5VZF - chains A and D of the 4 polymer chains in the assembly; structure by X-ray diffraction, 1.65 A resolution.

Chain A:
Name: DNA-directed DNA/RNA polymerase mu
Source organism: Homo sapiens
Notes: EC 2.7.7.7
UniProtKB: Q9NP87 (DPOLM_HUMAN); residue numbers follow UniProt; this construct covers 134-397, 410-494
Amino-acid sequence (354 residues; row label = number of the first residue in the row; note: 12 numbers in that range are skipped by the numbering (no residue carries them; nothing is unmodelled there)):
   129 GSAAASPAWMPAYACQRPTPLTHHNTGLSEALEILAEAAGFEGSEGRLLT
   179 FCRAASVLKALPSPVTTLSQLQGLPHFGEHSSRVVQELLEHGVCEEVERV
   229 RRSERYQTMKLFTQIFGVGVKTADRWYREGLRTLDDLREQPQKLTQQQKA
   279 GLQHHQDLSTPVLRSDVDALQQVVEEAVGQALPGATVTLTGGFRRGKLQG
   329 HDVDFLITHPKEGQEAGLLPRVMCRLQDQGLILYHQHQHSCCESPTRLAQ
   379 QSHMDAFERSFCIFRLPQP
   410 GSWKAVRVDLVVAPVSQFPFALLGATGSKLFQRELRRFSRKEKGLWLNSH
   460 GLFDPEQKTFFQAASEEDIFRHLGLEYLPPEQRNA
Unresolved in the structure: 129-137, 366-384
Sequence notes: expression tag (129-133); linker (410); engineered mutation Ala-434 (Trp in Q9NP87)
UniProt features mapped onto this chain:
  - region: Arg-323 to Asp-332 (Involved in ssDNA binding)
  - binding site (Mg(2+)): Asp-330, Asp-332, Asp-418
  - site: Gly-433 (Responsible for the low discrimination between dNTP and rNTP)
Metal / ion sites: Na+ site 1: Thr-241, Ile-243, Val-246 (shared with 2 residues of chain P); Mg2+ site 1: Asp-330, Asp-332 (together with dTTP) (shared with 1 residue of chain P); Mg2+ site 2: Asp-330, Asp-332, Asp-418 (together with dTTP); Na+ site 2: Asp-330, Asp-332, Asp-418 (shared with 2 residues of chain P)
Ligand contacts: dTTP: Gly-319, Gly-320, Arg-323, Lys-325, Gly-328, His-329, Asp-330, Asp-332, Asp-418, Gly-433, Ala-434, Thr-435, Gly-436, Ser-437, Lys-438, Gln-441
Reported in the primary citation:
  - mutagenesis - H329A (27-fold): decreased catalytic activity
  - mutagenesis - G433A (Kd 29 uM): unchanged binding to UTP
  - mutagenesis - G433A, G433S: unchanged catalytic activity

Chain D:
Molecule: 4-nt DNA strand
Sequence (4 nucleotides; numbered 1 to 4; the number before each row is that of its first residue):
     1 GCCG

Chain A / chain D interface:
Pairs across the interface (13; chain A residue first):
  Gly-174(A) / DG1(D)  hydrogen bond to the base
  Arg-175(A) / DG1(D)  salt bridge to the phosphate
  Thr-178(A) / DG1(D)  hydrogen bond to the base
  Thr-178(A) / DC2(D)  sugar contact
  Phe-179(A) / DG1(D)  sugar contact
  Pro-203(A) / DC3(D)  phosphate contact
  His-204(A) / DC2(D)  sugar contact
  His-204(A) / DC3(D)  hydrogen bond to the phosphate
  Gly-206(A) / DC2(D)  hydrogen bond to the phosphate
  Glu-207(A) / DC2(D)  hydrogen bond to the phosphate
  His-208(A) / DG1(D)  salt bridge to the phosphate
  His-208(A) / DC2(D)  hydrogen bond to the phosphate
  Ser-209(A) / DC2(D)  hydrogen bond to the phosphate
Interface residues without a listed pair, chain A (14 interface residues in all): Ala-140, Arg-181, Leu-202, Phe-205
Interface residues without a listed pair, chain D (4 interface residues in all): DG4

Overview:
14 residues of chain A face 4 of chain D across their interface; the contacts include 7 hydrogen bonds and 2
salt bridges. Among the polar pairs are Gly-174(A)/DG1(D), Thr-178(A)/DG1(D) and His-204(A)/DC3(D). Bound to
chain A: dTTP. From the paper: H329A of chain A reduces catalytic activity; G433A and G433S of chain A leave
catalytic activity unchanged.
Chain A is DNA-directed DNA/RNA polymerase mu (Homo sapiens) and chain D is a 4-nt DNA strand; the structure,
Post-catalytic complex of human Polymerase Mu (W434A) mutant with incoming dTTP, was determined by X-ray
diffraction together with 5TWP, 5TWQ, 5TWR, 5TWS, 5VZ7, 5VZ8 and 9 further entries from the same study.
